PDB entry 4NUV | X-ray diffraction, 2.60 A resolution | chains B and D of the 4 polymer chains in the assembly

Chain B:
Protein: Duffy receptor
Source organism: Plasmodium vivax
Reference sequence: P22290 (PVDR_PLAVS); residues 211-525 here = UniProt positions 211-525
Amino-acid sequence (317 residues; row label = number of the first residue in the row):
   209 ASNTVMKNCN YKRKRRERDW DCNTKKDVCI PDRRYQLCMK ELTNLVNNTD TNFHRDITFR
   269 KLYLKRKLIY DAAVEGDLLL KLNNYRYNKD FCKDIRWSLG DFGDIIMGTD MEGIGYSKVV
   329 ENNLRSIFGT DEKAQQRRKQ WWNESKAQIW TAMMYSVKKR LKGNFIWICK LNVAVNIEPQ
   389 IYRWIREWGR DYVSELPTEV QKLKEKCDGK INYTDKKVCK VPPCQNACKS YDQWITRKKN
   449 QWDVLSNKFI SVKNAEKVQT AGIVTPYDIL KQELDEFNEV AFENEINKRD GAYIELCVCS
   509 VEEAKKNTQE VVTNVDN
Disordered / not traced: 209-213, 255-261, 509-525
Differences from the reference sequence: expression tag (209-210)
Cystine bridges: C217-C246, C230-C237, C300-C377, C415-C432, C427-C507, C436-C505
Swiss-Prot annotation at these positions:
  - glycosylation (N-linked (GlcNAc...) asparagine): N255, N351, N420
  - mutagenesis: D264 (D264R/W: Reduces erythrocyte binding), I265 (I265R: Reduces erythrocyte binding), T266 (T266W: Reduces erythrocyte binding), K273 (K273A: Reduces erythrocyte binding), R274 (R274A: Slightly reduces binding to ACKR1. Reduces erythrocyte binding; R274E: Abolishes erythrocyte binding), A281 (A281L: Abolishes erythrocyte binding), N291 (N291A: Moderately reduces binding to ACKR1), Y293 (Y293A: Slightly reduces binding to ACKR1), F299 (F299A: Significantly reduces binding to ACKR1), D339 (D339A: Slightly reduces binding to ACKR1), E340 (E340A: Slightly reduces binding to ACKR1), Q344 (Q344A: No significant effect on binding to ACKR1), 6 further mutagenesis entries in UniProt
What the authors report for this chain:
  - conformationally variable residues (order/disorder transition): V254 to F267

Chain D:
Protein: Duffy antigen/chemokine receptor
Source organism: Homo sapiens
Reference sequence: Q16570 (ACKR1_HUMAN); residue numbers follow UniProt; this construct covers 14-43
Amino-acid sequence (34 residues; row label = number of the first residue in the row):
    10 GPTGTENSSQ LDFEDVWNSS YGVNDSFPDG DYGA
Disordered / not traced: 10-18, 31-43
Differences from the reference sequence: expression tag (10-13)
Swiss-Prot annotation at these positions:
  - modified residue (Sulfotyrosine): Y30, Y41
  - glycosylation (N-linked (GlcNAc...) asparagine): N16, N33
  - natural variant: G42 (G42D: Antigen Fy(b))
  - mutagenesis: E15 (E15A: Does not affect interaction with Plasmodium vivax Duffy receptor (PVDR)), N16 (N16A: Does not affect interaction with Plasmodium vivax Duffy receptor (PVDR)), S17 (S17A: Does not affect interaction with Plasmodium vivax Duffy receptor (PVDR)), S18 (S18A: Does not affect interaction with Plasmodium vivax Duffy receptor (PVDR)), Q19 (Q19A: Modulates the affinity of the interaction with Plasmodium vivax Duffy receptor (PVDR)), L20 (L20A: Significantly reduces binding with Plasmodium vivax Duffy receptor (PVDR)), D21 (D21A: Significantly reduces binding with Plasmodium vivax Duffy receptor (PVDR)), F22 (F22A: Significantly reduces binding with Plasmodium vivax Duffy receptor (PVDR)), E23 (E23A: Modulates the affinity of the interaction with Plasmodium vivax Duffy receptor (PVDR)), D24 (D24A: Significantly reduces binding with Plasmodium vivax Duffy receptor (PVDR)), V25 (V25A: Significantly reduces binding with Plasmodium vivax Duffy receptor (PVDR)), W26 (W26A: Significantly reduces binding with Plasmodium vivax Duffy receptor (PVDR)), 5 further mutagenesis entries in UniProt

Chain B / chain D interface:
Pairs across the interface (19; chain B residue first):
  K273(B) - Y30(D)  hydrogen bond
  R274(B) - F22(D)
  R274(B) - E23(D)  salt bridge
  R274(B) - W26(D)
  I277(B) - V25(D)  hydrophobic
  I277(B) - W26(D)  hydrophobic
  I277(B) - S29(D)
  Y278(B) - L20(D)  hydrogen bond (side chain-backbone)
  Y278(B) - F22(D)  hydrophobic
  A281(B) - V25(D)  hydrophobic
  V282(B) - L20(D)  hydrophobic
  K289(B) - Q19(D)  hydrogen bond
  Q356(B) - S29(D)
  Q356(B) - Y30(D)
  A360(B) - S29(D)
  Y363(B) - D24(D)  hydrogen bond
  Y363(B) - V25(D)  hydrophobic
  K366(B) - S28(D)  hydrogen bond (side chain-backbone)
  K367(B) - D24(D)  salt bridge
Interface residues without a listed pair, chain B (14 interface residues in all): D285, T359
Interface residues without a listed pair, chain D (11 interface residues in all): D21
Interface features reported in the paper:
  - pairs named by the authors: Q356(B)-Y30(D)
  - hot spots on chain B (mutagenesis) - Y363L: abolished binding to Duffy antigen/chemokine receptor (chain D)
  - hot spots on chain B (mutagenesis) - Y363A: abolished binding to sulfated DARC (citing earlier work)

In short:
The interface between chain B and chain D involves 14 residues on one side and 11 on the other, with 5
hydrogen bonds and 2 salt bridges. Polar pairs include R274(B)-E23(D), K367(B)-D24(D) and K273(B)-Y30(D). The
authors report a contact between Q356(B) and Y30(D). From the paper: Y363L of chain B abolishes binding to
Duffy antigen/chemokine receptor (chain D); conformational variability at V254(B).
Chain B is Duffy receptor (Plasmodium vivax) and chain D is Duffy antigen/chemokine receptor (Homo sapiens);
the structure, Heterotetramer structure of Region II from Plasmodium vivax Duffy Binding Protein (PvDBP) bound
to the ectodomain ..., was determined by X-ray diffraction (same publication as 4NUU).
